PDB entry 5OO6 | X-ray diffraction, 2.80 A resolution | chains A and C of the 3 polymer chains in the assembly

[Chain A]
Molecule: Nuclear cap-binding protein subunit 1
Organism: Homo sapiens
UniProt: Q09161 (NCBP1_HUMAN); residue numbers follow UniProt; this construct covers 20-790
Sequence (772 residues; row label = number of the first residue in the row):
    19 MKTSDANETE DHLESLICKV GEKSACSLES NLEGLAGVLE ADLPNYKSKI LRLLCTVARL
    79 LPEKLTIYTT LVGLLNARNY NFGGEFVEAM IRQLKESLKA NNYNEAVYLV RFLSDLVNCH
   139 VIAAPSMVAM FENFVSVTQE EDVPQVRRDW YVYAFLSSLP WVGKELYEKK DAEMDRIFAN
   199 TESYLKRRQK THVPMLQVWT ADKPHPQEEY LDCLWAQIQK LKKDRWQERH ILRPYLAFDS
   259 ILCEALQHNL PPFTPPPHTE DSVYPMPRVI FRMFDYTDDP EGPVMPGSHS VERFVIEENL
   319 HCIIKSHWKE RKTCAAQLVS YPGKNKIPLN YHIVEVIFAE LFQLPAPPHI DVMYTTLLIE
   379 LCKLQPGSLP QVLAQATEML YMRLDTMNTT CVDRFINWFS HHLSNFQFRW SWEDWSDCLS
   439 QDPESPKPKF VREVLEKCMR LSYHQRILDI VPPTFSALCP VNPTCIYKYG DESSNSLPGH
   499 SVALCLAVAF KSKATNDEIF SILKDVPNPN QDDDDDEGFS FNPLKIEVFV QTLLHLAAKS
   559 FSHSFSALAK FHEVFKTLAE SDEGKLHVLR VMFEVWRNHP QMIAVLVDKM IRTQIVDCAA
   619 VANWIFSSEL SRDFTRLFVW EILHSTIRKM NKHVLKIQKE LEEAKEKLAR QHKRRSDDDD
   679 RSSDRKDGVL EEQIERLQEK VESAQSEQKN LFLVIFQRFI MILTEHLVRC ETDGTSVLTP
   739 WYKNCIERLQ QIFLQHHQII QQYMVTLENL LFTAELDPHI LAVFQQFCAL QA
Disordered / not traced: 19-26, 487-496, 528-539, 671-686
Sequence notes: initiating methionine (19); conflict Val479 (Ala in Q09161)
UniProt features mapped onto this chain:
  - modified residue: Thr21 (Phosphothreonine), Ser22 (Phosphoserine), Ser201 (Phosphoserine), Lys204 (N6-acetyllysine), Lys698 (N6-acetyllysine)
  - cross-link: Lys684 (Glycyl lysine isopeptide (Lys-Gly) (interchain with G-Cter in SUMO2))
  - mutagenesis: Thr21 to Ser22 (Reduced phosphorylation by RPS6KB1. Abolishes phosphorylation by RPS6KB1; when associated with A-7)

[Chain C]
Molecule: Serrate RNA effector molecule homolog
Organism: Homo sapiens
UniProt: Q9BXP5 (SRRT_HUMAN), isoform Q9BXP5-4; residue numbers follow UniProt; this construct covers 827-871
Sequence (48 residues; row label = number of the first residue in the row):
   824 GAMGRGNYDA FRGQGGYPGK PRNRMVRGDP RAIVEYRDLD APDDVDFF
Disordered / not traced: 824-851, 862-867
Sequence notes: expression tag (824-826)
UniProt features mapped onto this chain:
  - modified residue: Arg850 (Omega-N-methylarginine)
Reported in the primary citation:
  - contacts within the chain: Asp852-Arg854 (salt bridge), Val857-Tyr859
  - mutagenesis - R854A/Y859A: decreased binding to CBC
  - mutagenesis - F871D: unchanged binding to CBC
  - post-translational modification sites: Tyr859 (citing earlier work)

[How chain A and chain C interact]
Residue-residue contacts - 17 pairs, chain A then chain C:
  Ser460(A) - Arg854(C)
  Tyr461(A) - Asp852(C)  hydrogen bond
  Tyr461(A) - Pro853(C)
  Tyr461(A) - Arg854(C)
  Ser558(A) - Tyr859(C)
  His561(A) - Glu858(C)
  His561(A) - Asp861(C)
  Ile609(A) - Phe871(C)
  Arg610(A) - Asp869(C)
  Arg610(A) - Phe870(C)  hydrogen bond (backbone-backbone)
  Arg610(A) - Phe871(C)  hydrogen bond (backbone-backbone)
  Gln612(A) - Phe870(C)
  Gln612(A) - Phe871(C)
  Cys616(A) - Phe871(C)  hydrophobic
  Met648(A) - Phe871(C)  hydrophobic
  His651(A) - Phe871(C)  hydrogen bond (side chain-backbone)
  Glu705(A) - Phe871(C)
Other interface residues (no listed pair), chain A (16 interface residues in all): Lys557, Ser560, His570, Thr611, Lys647
Other interface residues (no listed pair), chain C (11 interface residues in all): Arg860, Val868
The authors on this interface:
  - residue pairs: Arg610(A)-Phe870(C) (backbone contact), Arg610(A)-Phe871(C) (backbone contact), His651(A)-Phe871(C) (pi stacking), Arg854(C)-Tyr461(A), Tyr859(C)-Ser558(A), Tyr859(C)-His561(A), Phe871(C)-Ile609(A) (hydrophobic contact), Phe871(C)-Cys616(A) (hydrophobic contact), Phe871(C)-Met648(A) (hydrophobic contact)
  - interface residues, chain A: Ser460(A), Lys557(A), Lys607(A), Lys647(A)
  - interface residues, chain C: Asp852(C), Val868(C)

[In short]
The interface between chain A and chain C involves 16 residues on one side and 11 on the other; the contacts
include 4 hydrogen bonds. Polar contacts include Tyr461(A)-Asp852(C), His651(A)-Phe871(C) and
Arg610(A)-Phe870(C). The paper describes backbone contacts between Arg610(A) and Phe870(C) and Arg610(A) and
Phe871(C); pi stacking between His651(A) and Phe871(C); contacts between Arg854(C) and Tyr461(A), Tyr859(C)
and Ser558(A) and Tyr859(C) and His561(A). The paper reports that R854A/Y859A of chain C reduce binding to
CBC; interface residues Ser460(A), Lys557(A) and Asp852(C) among others.
Here chain A is Nuclear cap-binding protein subunit 1 and chain C is Serrate RNA effector molecule homolog,
both from Homo sapiens. Entry 5OO6 (Complex of human nuclear cap-binding complex with ARS2 C-terminal peptide)
was determined by X-ray diffraction, deposited together with 5OOB.
